PDB entry 3NOP | X-ray diffraction, 2.80 A resolution | chain C

== Chain C ==
Molecule: Bacteriophytochrome
Source organism: Pseudomonas aeruginosa
Notes: EC 2.7.13.3; fragment: N-terminal photosensory core module
UniProt: Q9HWR3 (BPHY_PSEAE); residue numbers follow UniProt; this construct covers 1-499
Chain sequence (505 residues; each row starts with the number of its first residue):
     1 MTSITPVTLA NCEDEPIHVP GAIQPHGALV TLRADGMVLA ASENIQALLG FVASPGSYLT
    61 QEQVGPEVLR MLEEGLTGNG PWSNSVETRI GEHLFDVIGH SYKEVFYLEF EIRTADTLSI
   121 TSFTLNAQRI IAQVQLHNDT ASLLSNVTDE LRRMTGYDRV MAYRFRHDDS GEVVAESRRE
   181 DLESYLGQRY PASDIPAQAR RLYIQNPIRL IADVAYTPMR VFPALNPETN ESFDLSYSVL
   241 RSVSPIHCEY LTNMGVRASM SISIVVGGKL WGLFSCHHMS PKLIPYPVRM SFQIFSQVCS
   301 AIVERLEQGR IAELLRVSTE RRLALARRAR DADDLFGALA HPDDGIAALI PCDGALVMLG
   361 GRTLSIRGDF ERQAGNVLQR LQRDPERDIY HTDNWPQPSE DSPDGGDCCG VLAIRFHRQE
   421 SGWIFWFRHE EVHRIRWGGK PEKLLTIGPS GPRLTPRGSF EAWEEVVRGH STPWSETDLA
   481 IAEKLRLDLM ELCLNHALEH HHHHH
Unresolved in the structure: 1-3, 396-405, 497-505
Covalently attached groups: biliverdine ix alpha (BLA) linked to C12
Differences from the reference sequence: expression tag (500-505)
Small-molecule neighbours: biliverdine ix alpha (BLA): E13, I17, M161, Y163, Y185, Q188, Y190, S193, D194, I195, P196, A199, Y203, R209, I211, R241, V243, S244, I246, H247, Y250, M254, L273, S275, H277, R453, L454, P456, S459
Curated features (UniProtKB/Swiss-Prot):
  - binding site (a tetrapyrrole): C12
Reported in the primary citation:
  - conformationally variable residues: D194
  - binding site for biliverdine ix alpha: Y163, D194, S275, H277
  - mutagenesis - S261A: decreased catalytic activity

== Summary ==
Covalently linked biliverdine ix alpha: at C12. Curated annotation (UniProt) lists tetrapyrrole-binding
residue C12. From the paper: a binding site for biliverdine ix alpha at Y163, D194 and S275 among others;
S261A reduces catalytic activity.
Chain C is Bacteriophytochrome (Pseudomonas aeruginosa); the structure, Light-induced intermediate structure
L1 of Pseudomonas aeruginosa bacteriophytochrome, was determined by X-ray diffraction (same publication as
3NOT, 3NOU and 3NHQ).
